Entry 9F2Q (X-ray diffraction, 1.20 A resolution); this record covers chain A.

Chain A:
Name: Kelch-like ECH-associated protein 1
Organism: Mus musculus
Reference sequence: Q9Z2X8 (KEAP1_MOUSE); residues 322-624 here = UniProt positions 322-624
Sequence (304 residues; row label = number of the first residue in the row):
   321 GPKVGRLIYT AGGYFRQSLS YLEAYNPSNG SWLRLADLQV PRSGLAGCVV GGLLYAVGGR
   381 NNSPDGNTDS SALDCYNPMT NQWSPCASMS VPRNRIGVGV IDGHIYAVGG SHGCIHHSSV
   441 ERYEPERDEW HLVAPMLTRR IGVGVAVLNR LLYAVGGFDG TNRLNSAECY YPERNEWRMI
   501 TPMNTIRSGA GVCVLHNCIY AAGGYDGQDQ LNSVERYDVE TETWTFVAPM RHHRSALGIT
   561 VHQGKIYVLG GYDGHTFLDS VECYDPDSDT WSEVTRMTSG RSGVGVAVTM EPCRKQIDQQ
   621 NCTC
Disordered / not traced: 321-322, 614-624
Construct notes: expression tag (321)
Ligand contacts: A1H9B ((R)-2-(2-((4-methoxyphenyl)sulfonyl)-1,2,3,4-tetrahydroisoquinolin-7-yl)-2-(9-oxo-9H-fluorene-4-carboxamido)acetate): Y334, S363, G364, N382, R415, G462, R483, S508, G509, Y525, Q530, S555, A556, Y572, F577, S602, G603
UniProt features mapped onto this chain:
  - site: C434 (Sensor for electrophilic agents)
  - modified residue: C434 (S-cGMP-cysteine), C613 (S-(2-succinyl)cysteine)
  - mutagenesis: Y334 (Y334A: Impaired interaction with SQSTM1/p62), S363 (S363A: Impaired interaction with SQSTM1/p62), R380 (R380A: Impaired interaction with SQSTM1/p62. Abolished interaction with SQSTM1/p62; when associated with A-415 and A-483; R380M: Impaired interaction with NFE2L2/NRF2), N382 (N382A: Impaired interaction with SQSTM1/p62), R415 (R415A: Impaired interaction with SQSTM1/p62. Abolished interaction with SQSTM1/p62; when associated with A-380 and A-483; R415M: Impaired interaction with NFE2L2/NRF2), R483 (R483A: Does not affect interaction with SQSTM1/p62. Abolished interaction with SQSTM1/p62; when associated with A-380 and A-415; R483M: Impaired interaction with NFE2L2/NRF2), S508 (S508A: Impaired interaction with SQSTM1/p62), Q530 (Q530A: Impaired interaction with SQSTM1/p62), S555 (S555A: Impaired interaction with SQSTM1/p62), S599 to R601 (Decreases repression of NFE2L2/NRF2-dependent gene expression), S602 to V604 (Abolishes repression of NFE2L2/NRF2-dependent gene expression), S602 (S602A: Impaired interaction with SQSTM1/p62), 1 further mutagenesis entry in UniProt

In short:
Ligands of chain A: compound A1H9B. From UniProt: 19 mutagenesis sites.
Chain A is Kelch-like ECH-associated protein 1 (Mus musculus); the structure, Crystal structure of Keap1 kelch
domain in complex with a tetrahydroisoquinoline-based small molecule inhibitor at 1.2A ..., was determined by
X-ray diffraction, deposited together with 9F2P.
